6R90 - chains G and I of the 12 polymer chains in the assembly; structure by electron microscopy, 4.50 A resolution (low resolution: residue-level contacts below are approximate; hydrogen-bond / salt-bridge calls are withheld).

Chain G:
Molecule: Histone H2A type 1-B/E
Source organism: Homo sapiens
UniProtKB: P04908 (H2A1B_HUMAN); residue numbers follow UniProt; this construct covers 1-130
Sequence (133 residues; row label = number of the first residue in the row; numbers below 1 keep their minus sign (Gly-2 is residue -2)):
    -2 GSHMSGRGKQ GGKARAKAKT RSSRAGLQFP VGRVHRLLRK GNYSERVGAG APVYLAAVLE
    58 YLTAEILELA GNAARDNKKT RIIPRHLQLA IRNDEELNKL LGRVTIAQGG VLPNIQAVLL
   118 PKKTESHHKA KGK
Not modelled in the structure: -2 to 15, 120-130
Sequence notes: expression tag (-2 to 0)
UniProt features mapped onto this chain:
  - modified residue: Ser2 (N-acetylserine), Arg4 (Citrulline), Lys6 (N6-(2-hydroxyisobutyryl)lysine), Lys10 (N6-(2-hydroxyisobutyryl)lysine), Lys14 (N6-(beta-hydroxybutyryl)lysine), Lys37 (N6-(2-hydroxyisobutyryl)lysine), Lys75 (N6-(2-hydroxyisobutyryl)lysine), Lys76 (N6-(2-hydroxyisobutyryl)lysine), Lys96 (N6-(2-hydroxyisobutyryl)lysine), Gln105 (N5-methylglutamine), Lys119 (N6-(2-hydroxyisobutyryl)lysine), Lys120 (N6-crotonyllysine), Thr121 (Phosphothreonine), Lys126 (N6-crotonyllysine)
  - cross-link (Glycyl lysine isopeptide (Lys-Gly)): Lys14 (interchain with G-Cter in ubiquitin), Lys16 (interchain with G-Cter in ubiquitin), Lys120 (interchain with G-Cter in ubiquitin)
  - mutagenesis: Ser2 (S2A: Blocks the inhibition of transcription by RPS6KA5/MSK1)

Chain I:
Molecule: Human alpha-satellite DNA
Sequence (145 nucleotides; numbered 1 to 145; the number before each row is that of its first residue):
     1 ATCAATATCC ACCTGCAGAT TCTACCAAAA GTGTATTTGG AAACTGCTCC ATCAAAAGGC
    61 ATGTTCAGCT GGTTCAGCTG AACATGCCTT TTGATGGAGC AGTTTCCAAA TACACTTTTG
   121 GTAGAATCTG CAGGTGGATA TTGAT

How chain G and chain I interact:
Pairs across the interface - 12 pairs, chain G then chain I:
  Thr17(G) with DG120(I)
  Pro27(G) with DG121(I)
  Arg30(G) with DG121(I); DT122(I)
  Arg43(G) with DT111(I); DA112(I)
  Val44(G) with DA112(I)
  Gly45(G) with DT111(I)
  Ala46(G) with DT111(I)
  Thr77(G) with DG130(I); DC131(I)
  Arg78(G) with DC131(I)
Other interface residues (no listed pair), chain G (11 interface residues in all): Lys75, Lys76
Other interface residues (no listed pair), chain I (8 interface residues in all): DA132

In short:
11 residues of chain G face 8 of chain I across their interface. UniProt lists one mutagenesis site on chain
G.
Here chain G is Histone H2A type 1-B/E (Homo sapiens) and chain I is Human alpha-satellite DNA. Entry 6R90
(Cryo-EM structure of NCP-THF2(+1)-UV-DDB class A) was determined by electron microscopy together with 6R8Y,
6R8Z, 6R91, 6R92, 6R93 and 6R94 from the same study.
